PDB entry 2H5J | X-ray diffraction, 2.00 A resolution | chains B and D of the 6 polymer chains in the assembly

[Chain B (and D)]
Protein: caspase-3, p12 subunit
Source organism: Homo sapiens
Notes: EC 3.4.22.-; chain D of this document is another copy of the same molecule, construct and numbering; everything in this record applies to it too
UniProtKB: P42574 (CASP3_HUMAN); numbering as in UniProt (aligned over 184-277)
Chain sequence (95 residues; numbered 184 to 278; the number before each row is that of its first residue):
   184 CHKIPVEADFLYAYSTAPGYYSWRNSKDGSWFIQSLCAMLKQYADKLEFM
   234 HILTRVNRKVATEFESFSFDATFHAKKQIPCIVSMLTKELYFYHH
Construct notes: expression tag (278)
UniProt features mapped onto this chain:
  - modified residue: R207 (Microbial infection: ADP-riboxanated arginine)
  - mutagenesis: R207 (R207A: Abolished ADP-riboxanation by C.violaceum CopC)

[Interface between chain B and chain D]
Residue-residue contacts - 58 pairs, chain B then chain D:
  K186(B) - A244(D)
  K186(B) - E248(D)
  K186(B) - A258(D)  hydrogen bond (side chain-backbone)
  K186(B) - K260(D)  hydrogen bond (backbone-side chain)
  P188(B) - A244(D)
  P188(B) - K260(D)
  P188(B) - Q261(D)
  E190(B) - Y203(D)  hydrogen bond
  E190(B) - I262(D)
  A191(B) - I262(D)  hydrophobic
  A200(B) - M268(D)  hydrophobic
  P201(B) - M268(D)
  Y203(B) - E190(D)  hydrogen bond
  H234(B) - E272(D)  salt bridge
  T237(B) - T270(D)
  T237(B) - K271(D)
  T237(B) - E272(D)
  N240(B) - S267(D)  hydrogen bond (side chain-backbone)
  N240(B) - M268(D)
  N240(B) - L269(D)  hydrogen bond (side chain-backbone)
  R241(B) - T270(D)  hydrogen bond (side chain-backbone)
  R241(B) - K271(D)
  A244(B) - K186(D)
  A244(B) - P188(D)
  E248(B) - K186(D)
  A258(B) - K186(D)  hydrogen bond (backbone-side chain)
  K260(B) - K186(D)  hydrogen bond (side chain-backbone)
  K260(B) - I187(D)
  K260(B) - P188(D)
  Q261(B) - P188(D)
  I262(B) - E190(D)
  I262(B) - A191(D)  hydrophobic
  I262(B) - M268(D)
  I262(B) - T270(D)
  P263(B) - M268(D)
  C264(B) - V266(D)  hydrophobic
  C264(B) - S267(D)
  C264(B) - M268(D)  hydrophobic
  I265(B) - I265(D)
  I265(B) - V266(D)
  I265(B) - S267(D)  hydrogen bond (backbone-backbone)
  V266(B) - C264(D)  hydrophobic
  V266(B) - I265(D)
  S267(B) - N240(D)  hydrogen bond (backbone-side chain)
  S267(B) - C264(D)
  S267(B) - I265(D)  hydrogen bond (backbone-backbone)
  M268(B) - A200(D)  hydrophobic
  M268(B) - P201(D)
  M268(B) - N240(D)
  M268(B) - I262(D)
  M268(B) - P263(D)
  M268(B) - C264(D)  hydrophobic
  L269(B) - N240(D)  hydrogen bond (backbone-side chain)
  T270(B) - T237(D)
  T270(B) - R241(D)  hydrogen bond (backbone-side chain)
  T270(B) - I262(D)
  K271(B) - T237(D)
  E272(B) - H234(D)  salt bridge
Other interface residues (no listed pair), chain B (31 interface residues in all): C184, H185, I187, M233
Other interface residues (no listed pair), chain D (31 interface residues in all): M233, R238, T245

[Overview]
The chain B/chain D interface involves 31 residues from each chain; the contacts include 14 hydrogen bonds and
2 salt bridges. Polar contacts include H234(B)-E272(D), K186(B)-A258(D) and K186(B)-K260(D). From UniProt: one
mutagenesis site on chain B.
Chain B and chain D are both caspase-3, p12 subunit (Homo sapiens); the structure, Crystal strusture of
caspase-3 with inhibitor Ac-DMQD-Cho, was determined by X-ray diffraction together with 2H5I and 2H65 from the
same study.
